1IGM - chains L and H; structure by X-ray diffraction, 2.30 A resolution.

# Chain L
Protein: Igm-kappa pot fv (light chain)
Organism: Homo sapiens
Amino-acid sequence (115 residues; row label = number of the first residue in the row):
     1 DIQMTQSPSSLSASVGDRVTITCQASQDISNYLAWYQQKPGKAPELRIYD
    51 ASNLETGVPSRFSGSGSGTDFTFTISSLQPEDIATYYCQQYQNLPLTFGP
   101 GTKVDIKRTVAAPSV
Differences from the reference sequence: conflict Ala-34 (Asn in 5524145), Glu-45 (Lys in 5524145), Arg-47 (Leu in 5524145), Tyr-49 (Asp in 5524145), Asp-50 (Gly in 5524145), Gln-92 (Asp in 5524145), Pro-100 (Gly in 5524145), Asp-105 (Glu in 5524145)
Disulfides: Cys-23/Cys-88

# Chain H
Protein: Igm-kappa pot fv (heavy chain)
Organism: Homo sapiens
Amino-acid sequence (129 residues; row label = number of the first residue in the row):
     1 EVHLLESGGNLVQPGGSLRLSCAASGFTFNIFVMSWVRQAPGKGLEWVSG
    51 VFGSGGNTDYADAVKGRFTITRDNSKNTLYLQMNSLRAEDTAIYYCAKHR
   101 VSYVLTGFDSWGQGTLVTVSSGSASAPTL
Disulfides: Cys-22/Cys-96

# How chain L and chain H interact
Residue-residue contacts (31):
  Tyr-36(L) with Gly-107(H); Phe-108(H), hydrogen bond (side chain-backbone); Trp-111(H), hydrophobic
  Gln-38(L) with Gln-39(H), hydrogen bond; Tyr-95(H), hydrogen bond
  Lys-42(L) with Tyr-95(H)
  Ala-43(L) with Trp-111(H), hydrophobic; Gly-112(H)
  Pro-44(L) with Leu-45(H), hydrophobic; Trp-111(H)
  Leu-46(L) with Arg-100(H); Phe-108(H)
  Tyr-49(L) with Arg-100(H), hydrogen bond
  Glu-55(L) with Arg-100(H), salt bridge
  Tyr-87(L) with Gln-39(H), hydrogen bond
  Gln-89(L) with Thr-106(H), hydrogen bond (side chain-backbone); Gly-107(H)
  Tyr-91(L) with Leu-105(H); Thr-106(H); Gly-107(H)
  Asn-93(L) with Leu-105(H)
  Leu-94(L) with Trp-47(H), hydrophobic; Asp-59(H)
  Pro-95(L) with Trp-47(H), hydrophobic
  Leu-96(L) with Trp-47(H); Val-104(H); Leu-105(H), hydrophobic; Thr-106(H); Phe-108(H), hydrophobic
  Phe-98(L) with Leu-45(H); Phe-108(H), hydrophobic
Other interface residues (no listed pair), chain L (19 interface residues in all): Ala-34, Gln-92, Pro-100
Other interface residues (no listed pair), chain H (16 interface residues in all): Val-37, Gly-44, Asp-109

# In short
19 residues of chain L face 16 of chain H across their interface, with 6 hydrogen bonds and 1 salt bridge.
Polar contacts include Glu-55(L)/Arg-100(H), Tyr-36(L)/Phe-108(H) and Gln-38(L)/Gln-39(H).
Chain L is Igm-kappa pot fv (light chain) and chain H is Igm-kappa pot fv (heavy chain), both from Homo
sapiens; the structure, Three dimensional structure of an fv from a human igm immunoglobulin, was determined
by X-ray diffraction.
